Entry 2OSF (X-ray diffraction, 1.60 A resolution); this record covers chain A.

# Chain A
Name: Carbonic anhydrase 2
Source organism: Homo sapiens
Notes: EC 4.2.1.1; fragment: Carbonic anhydrase II
UniProtKB: P00918 (CAH2_HUMAN); residue numbers follow UniProt; this construct covers 2-260
Sequence (259 residues; numbered 2 to 260; the number before each row is that of its first residue):
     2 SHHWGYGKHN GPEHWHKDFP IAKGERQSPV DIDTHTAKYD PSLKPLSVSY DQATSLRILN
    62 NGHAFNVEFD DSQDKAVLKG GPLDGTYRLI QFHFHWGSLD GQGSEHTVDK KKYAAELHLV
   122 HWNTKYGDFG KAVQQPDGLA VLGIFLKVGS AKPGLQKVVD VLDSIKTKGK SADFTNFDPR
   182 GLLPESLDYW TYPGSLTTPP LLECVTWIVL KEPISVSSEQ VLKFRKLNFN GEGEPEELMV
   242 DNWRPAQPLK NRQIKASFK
Unresolved in the structure: 2-3
UniProt features mapped onto this chain:
  - active site: His-64 (Proton donor/acceptor)
  - binding site (Zn(2+)): His-94, His-96, His-119
  - binding site (substrate): Thr-198, Thr-199
  - site: Tyr-7 (Fine-tunes the proton-transfer properties of H-64), Asn-62 (Fine-tunes the proton-transfer properties of H-64), Asn-67 (Fine-tunes the proton-transfer properties of H-64), Gln-92 (Involved in the binding of some activators, including histamine and L-histidine)
  - modified residue: Ser-2 (N-acetylserine), Ser-165 (Phosphoserine), Ser-172 (Phosphoserine)
  - natural variant: Lys-18 (K18E: In Jogjakarta), Gln-92 (Q92P: In OPTB3), His-94 (H94Y: In OPTB3 loss of activity), His-107 (H107Y: In OPTB3), Gly-144 (G144R: In OPTB3), Pro-236 (P236H: In Melbourne)
  - mutagenesis: Trp-5 (W5A: Impaired activity, not rescued by 4-methylimidazole (4-MI); when associated with W-64), Tyr-7 (Y7F: Enhanced activity; Y7H: Reduced proton transfer rate), Asn-62 (N62A: Reduced activity; N62D: Strongly reduced activity; N62H: Reduced proton transfer; when associated with A-64; N62L: Reduced activity; N62T: Reduced activity; N62V: Reduced activity), His-64 (H64A: Reduced CO(2) hydrase activity, rescued by 4-methylimidazole (4-MI). Reduced proton transfer; when associated with H-62. Enhanced proton transfer; when associated with H-67 ...), Ala-65 (A65F: Reduced activity; A65S: 2-fold decrease in enzyme efficiency, as determined by kcat/KM ratio, and efficiently inhibited by chlorzolamide; when associated with Q-67), Asn-67 (N67H: Enhanced proton transfer; when associated with A-64; N67L: Reduced activity ...), His-94 (H94C/D/E/N/Q: Strongly reduced CO(2) hydrase and p-nitrophenyl acetate esterase activities, impaired stability of zinc binding), Glu-106 (E106A/Q: Strongly reduced CO(2) hydrase activity; E106D: Normal CO(2) hydrase activity), Glu-117 (E117Q: Strongly reduced activity and sulfonamide affinity), His-119 (H119D/N/Q: Reduced activity; H119E: Strongly reduced activity), Val-121 (V121A/G/I/L/S: Reduced CO(2) hydrase and p-nitrophenyl acetate esterase activities; V121K/R: Strongly reduced CO(2) hydrase and p-nitrophenyl acetate esterase activities), Val-142 (V142F/Y: Strongly impaired activity; V142G: Weakly impaired activity; V142H: Impaired activity), 4 further mutagenesis entries in UniProt
Bound ions: Zn2+: His-94, His-96, His-119 (together with 4-mercaptobenzene-1,3-diol)
Small-molecule neighbours:
  - S24 (S-(2,4-dihydroxyphenyl) hydrogen thiocarbonate): Glu-69, Phe-70, Asp-72, Ile-91, Gln-92
  - 4-mercaptobenzene-1,3-diol (TH0): Gln-92, His-94, His-96, Glu-106, His-119, Val-121, Phe-130, Val-142, Leu-197, Thr-198, Thr-199, Trp-208
What the authors report for this chain:
  - binding site for 4-mercaptobenzene-1,3-diol: His-94, Val-121, Thr-199
  - binding site for S24: Asp-72, Ile-91

# Summary
Ligands of chain A: 4-mercaptobenzene-1,3-diol and compound S24. His-94, His-96 and His-119 form the Zn2+
site. Curated annotation (UniProt) lists active-site residue His-64, 3 Zn2+-binding residues,
substrate-binding residues Thr-198 and Thr-199 and 16 mutagenesis sites. From the paper: a binding site for
4-mercaptobenzene-1,3-diol at His-94, Val-121 and Thr-199; a binding site for S24 at Asp-72 and Ile-91.
Chain A is Carbonic anhydrase 2 (Homo sapiens); the structure, Inhibition of Carbonic Anhydrase II by
Thioxolone: A Mechanistic and Structural Study, was determined by X-ray diffraction, deposited together with
2OSM.
